Entry 5Z7N (X-ray diffraction, 1.70 A resolution); this record covers chain A.

Chain A:
Protein: Chitinase A
From: Serratia marcescens
Notes: engineered mutation(s): D313A, K369M, F396A, W539A, E540M
Chain sequence (546 residues; numbered 24 to 569; the number before each row is that of its first residue):
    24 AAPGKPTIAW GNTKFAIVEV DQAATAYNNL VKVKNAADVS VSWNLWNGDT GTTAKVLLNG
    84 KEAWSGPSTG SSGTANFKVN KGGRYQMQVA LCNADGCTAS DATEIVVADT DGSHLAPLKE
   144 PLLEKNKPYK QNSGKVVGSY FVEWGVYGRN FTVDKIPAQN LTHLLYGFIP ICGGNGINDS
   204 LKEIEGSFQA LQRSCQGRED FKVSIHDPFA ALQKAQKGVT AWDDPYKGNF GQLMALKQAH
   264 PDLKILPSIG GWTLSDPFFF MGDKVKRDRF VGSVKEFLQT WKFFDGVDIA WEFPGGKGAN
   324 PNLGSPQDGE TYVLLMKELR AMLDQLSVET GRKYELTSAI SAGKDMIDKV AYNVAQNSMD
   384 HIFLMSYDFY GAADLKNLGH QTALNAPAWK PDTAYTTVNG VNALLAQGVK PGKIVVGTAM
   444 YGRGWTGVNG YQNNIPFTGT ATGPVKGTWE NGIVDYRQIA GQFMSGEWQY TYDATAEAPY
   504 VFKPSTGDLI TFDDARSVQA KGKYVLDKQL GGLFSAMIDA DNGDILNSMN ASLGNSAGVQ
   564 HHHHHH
Unresolved in the structure: 564-569
Disulfides: Cys-115/Cys-120, Cys-195/Cys-218
Small-molecule neighbours: oligosaccharide (N-acetylglucosamine, 2-acetamido-2-deoxy-alpha-D-glucopyranose units): Trp-167, Tyr-170, Arg-172, Phe-191, Ile-207, Gly-209, Ser-210, Ala-213, His-229, Asp-230, Gly-274, Trp-275, Thr-276, Glu-315, Phe-316, Met-388, Tyr-390, Asp-391, Ala-396, Arg-446, Trp-472, Glu-473
From the paper describing this entry:
  - catalytic residues: Glu-315 (proposed by the authors, not directly observed)

In short:
Chain A binds an N-glycan. From the paper: the catalytic residue Glu-315.
Chain A is Chitinase A (Serratia marcescens); the structure, SmChiA sliding-intermediate with chitopentaose,
was determined by X-ray diffraction (same publication as 5Z7M, 5Z7O and 5Z7P).
